PDB entry 6UFQ | X-ray diffraction, 2.51 A resolution | chains A and C of the 4 polymer chains in the assembly

== Chain A (and C) ==
Name: Glycine Oxidase GoxA
Source organism: Pseudoalteromonas luteoviolacea DSM 6061
Notes: chain C of this document is another copy of the same molecule, construct and numbering; everything in this record applies to it too
Reference sequence: A0A161XU12 (A0A161XU12_9GAMM); residue numbers follow UniProt; this construct covers 1-816
Sequence (816 residues; row label = number of the first residue in the row):
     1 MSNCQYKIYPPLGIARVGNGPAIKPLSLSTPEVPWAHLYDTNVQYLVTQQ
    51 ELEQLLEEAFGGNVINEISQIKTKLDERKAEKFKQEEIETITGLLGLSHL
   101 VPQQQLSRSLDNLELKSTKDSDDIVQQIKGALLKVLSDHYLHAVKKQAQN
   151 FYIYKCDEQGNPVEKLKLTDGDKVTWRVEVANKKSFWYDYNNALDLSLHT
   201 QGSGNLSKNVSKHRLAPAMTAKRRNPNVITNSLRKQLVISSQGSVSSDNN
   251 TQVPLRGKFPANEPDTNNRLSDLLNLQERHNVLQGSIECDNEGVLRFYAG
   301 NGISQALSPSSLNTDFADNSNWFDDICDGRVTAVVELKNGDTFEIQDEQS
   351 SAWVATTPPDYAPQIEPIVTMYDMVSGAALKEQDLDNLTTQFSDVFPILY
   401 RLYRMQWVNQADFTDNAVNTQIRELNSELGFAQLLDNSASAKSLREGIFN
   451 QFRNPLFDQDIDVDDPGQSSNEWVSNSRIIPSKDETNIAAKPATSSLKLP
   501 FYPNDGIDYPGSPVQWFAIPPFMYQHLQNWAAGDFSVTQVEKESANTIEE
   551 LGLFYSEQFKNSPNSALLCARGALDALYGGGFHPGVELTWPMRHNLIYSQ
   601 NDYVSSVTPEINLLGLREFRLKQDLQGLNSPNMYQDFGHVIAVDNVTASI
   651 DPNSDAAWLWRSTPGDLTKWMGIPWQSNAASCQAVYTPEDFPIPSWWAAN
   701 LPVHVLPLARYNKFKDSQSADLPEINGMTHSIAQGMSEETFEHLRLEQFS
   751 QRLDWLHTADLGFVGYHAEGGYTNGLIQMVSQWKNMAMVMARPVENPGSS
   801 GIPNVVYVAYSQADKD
Disordered / not traced: 1-3, 117-120, 158-160, 263-277, 816 (chain C: 1-3, 62-85, 114-123, 158-160, 263-277, 816)
Sequence notes: engineered mutation Asn678 (Asp in A0A161XU12)
Modified positions: Trp697 (2-amino-3-(6,7-dioxo-6,7-dihydro-1H-indol-3-yl)-propionic acid; TRQ)
Glycans and other covalent adducts: covalent link Cys682-Trp697
Ion coordination: Mg2+: Asp360, Ala362, Ile365, Ala699, Asn700
Small-molecule neighbours: glycine (GLY): Phe316, His583, Ser681, Cys682, Trp696, Trp697, Tyr772
What the authors report for this chain:
  - mutagenesis - D678N: abolished catalytic activity on glycine

== How chain A and chain C interact ==
Contacting residue pairs (8):
  Lys258(A) with Arg108(C)
  Pro309(A) with Pro309(C)
  Ser310(A) with Leu312(C); Ile777(C); Gln778(C), hydrogen bond
  Leu312(A) with Leu312(C), hydrophobic
  Ile777(A) with Ser310(C)
  Gln778(A) with Ser310(C), hydrogen bond

== Overview ==
Chain A and chain C each contribute 6 residues to their interface; the contacts include 2 hydrogen bonds. Its
one hydrogen-bonded contact is Ser310(A)-Gln778(C). Bound to chain A: glycine. Asp360(A), Ala362(A),
Ile365(A), Ala699(A) and Asn700(A) form the Mg2+ site. The paper reports that D678N of chain A abolishes
catalytic activity on glycine.
Chain A and chain C are both Glycine Oxidase GoxA (Pseudoalteromonas luteoviolacea DSM 6061); the structure,
Crystal structure of D678N GoxA bound to glycine, was determined by X-ray diffraction, deposited together with
6UBN, 6UBR, 6UBZ and 6UC1.
